PDB entry 1R6X | X-ray diffraction, 1.40 A resolution | chain A

[Chain A]
Molecule: ATP:sulfate adenylyltransferase
From: Saccharomyces cerevisiae
Notes: EC 2.7.7.4
Reference sequence: P08536 (MET3_YEAST); residue numbers follow UniProt; this construct covers 2-393
Sequence (395 residues; numbered 2 to 396; the number before each row is that of its first residue):
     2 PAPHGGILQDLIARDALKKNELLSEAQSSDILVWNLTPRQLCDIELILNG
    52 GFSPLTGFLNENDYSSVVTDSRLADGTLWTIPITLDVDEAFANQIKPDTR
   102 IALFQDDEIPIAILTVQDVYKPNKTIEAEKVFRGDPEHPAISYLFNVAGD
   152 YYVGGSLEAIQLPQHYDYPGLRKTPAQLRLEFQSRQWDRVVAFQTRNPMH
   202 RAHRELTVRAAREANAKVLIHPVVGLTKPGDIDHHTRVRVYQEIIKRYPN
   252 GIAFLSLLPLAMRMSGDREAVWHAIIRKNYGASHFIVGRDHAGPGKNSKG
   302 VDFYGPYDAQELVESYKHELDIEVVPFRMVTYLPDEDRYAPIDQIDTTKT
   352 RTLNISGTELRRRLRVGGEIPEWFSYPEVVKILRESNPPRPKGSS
Unresolved in the structure: 388-396
Sequence notes: cloning artifact (394-396)
UniProt features mapped onto this chain:
  - active site: T196, R197, N198
  - binding site (ATP): Q195 to N198, G289 to H292, V331
  - binding site (sulfate): Q195, R197, A293
  - site: H201 (Transition state stabilizer), H204 (Transition state stabilizer), F328 (Induces change in substrate recognition on ATP binding)
Metal / ion sites: Co2+: D168, H235, H236

[Overview]
D168, H235 and H236 coordinate Co2+. Curated annotation (UniProt) lists 3 active-site residues, 9 ATP-binding
residues and 3 sulfate-binding residues.
Chain A is ATP:sulfate adenylyltransferase (Saccharomyces cerevisiae); the structure, The Crystal Structure of
a Truncated Form of Yeast ATP Sulfurylase, Lacking the C-Terminal APS Kinase-like ..., was determined by X-ray
diffraction (same publication as 1J70).
